PDB entry 9B6S | electron microscopy, 3.47 A resolution | chains D and G of the 11 polymer chains in the assembly

[Chain D (and G)]
Name: Capsid protein VP1
Source organism: Adeno-associated virus
Notes: chain G of this document is another copy of the same molecule, construct and numbering; everything in this record applies to it too
UniProt: Q6JC22 (Q6JC22_9VIRU); residue numbers follow UniProt; this construct covers 203-736
Chain sequence (534 residues; row label = number of the first residue in the row):
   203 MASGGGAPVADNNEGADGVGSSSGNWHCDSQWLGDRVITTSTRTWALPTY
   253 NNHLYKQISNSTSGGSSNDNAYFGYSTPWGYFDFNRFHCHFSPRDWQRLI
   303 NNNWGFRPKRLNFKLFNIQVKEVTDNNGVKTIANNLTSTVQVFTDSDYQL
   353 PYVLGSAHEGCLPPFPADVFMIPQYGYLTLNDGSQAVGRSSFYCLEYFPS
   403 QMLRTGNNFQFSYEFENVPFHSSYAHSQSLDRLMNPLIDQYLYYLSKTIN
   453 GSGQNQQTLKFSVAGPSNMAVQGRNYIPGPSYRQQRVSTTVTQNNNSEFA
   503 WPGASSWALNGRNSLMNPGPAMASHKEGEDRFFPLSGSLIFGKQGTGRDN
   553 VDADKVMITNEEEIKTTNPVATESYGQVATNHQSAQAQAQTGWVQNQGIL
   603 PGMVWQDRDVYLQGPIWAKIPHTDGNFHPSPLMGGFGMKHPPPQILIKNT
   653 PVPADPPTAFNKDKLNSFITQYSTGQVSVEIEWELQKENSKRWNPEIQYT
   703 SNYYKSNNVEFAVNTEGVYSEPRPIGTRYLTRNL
Unresolved in the structure: 203-218, 435-477, 581-593 (chain G: 203-429, 481-736)
From the paper describing this entry:
  - mutagenesis - Q588R: abolished binding to Fab1-1

[How chain D and chain G interact]
Contacting residue pairs - 113 pairs, chain D then chain G:
  Ile260(D) - Pro438(G)  hydrophobic
  Asp271(D) - Arg434(G)  hydrogen bond (backbone-side chain)
  Asn272(D) - Ser469(G)  hydrogen bond (side chain-backbone)
  Asn272(D) - Asn470(G)  hydrogen bond
  Asn272(D) - Met471(G)  hydrogen bond (side chain-backbone)
  Asn272(D) - Ala472(G)
  Ala273(D) - Arg434(G)  hydrogen bond (backbone-side chain)
  Tyr274(D) - Pro468(G)
  Tyr274(D) - Met471(G)  hydrophobic
  Ser278(D) - Leu439(G)
  Tyr283(D) - Asn437(G)
  Arg288(D) - Tyr443(G)
  Pro353(D) - Gln430(G)
  Val355(D) - Asn437(G)
  Gly357(D) - Asn477(G)  hydrogen bond (backbone-side chain)
  Ser358(D) - Met436(G)
  Ser358(D) - Gln442(G)  hydrogen bond (backbone-side chain)
  Ala359(D) - Gln442(G)
  Ala359(D) - Tyr443(G)
  His360(D) - Met436(G)
  His360(D) - Asn437(G)  hydrogen bond (side chain-backbone)
  His360(D) - Ile440(G)
  His360(D) - Asp441(G)
  His360(D) - Gln442(G)
  Glu361(D) - Ile440(G)
  Glu361(D) - Asp441(G)  hydrogen bond (backbone-backbone)
  Glu361(D) - Tyr443(G)
  Gln376(D) - Asn437(G)  hydrogen bond (backbone-side chain)
  Gln376(D) - Leu439(G)
  Tyr377(D) - Asn437(G)
  Tyr377(D) - Leu439(G)
  Gly378(D) - Asn437(G)  hydrogen bond (backbone-side chain)
  Gly378(D) - Pro438(G)
  Leu380(D) - Gln430(G)
  Leu380(D) - Arg434(G)
  Leu380(D) - Met436(G)
  Leu380(D) - Pro438(G)  hydrophobic
  Leu382(D) - Gln430(G)
  Leu382(D) - Ser431(G)
  Ser490(D) - Leu461(G)
  Val493(D) - Gln459(G)
  Val493(D) - Thr460(G)
  Val493(D) - Leu461(G)  hydrophobic
  Asn496(D) - Gln459(G)
  Asn496(D) - Leu461(G)
  Asn497(D) - Gln459(G)
  Asn498(D) - Gly455(G)  hydrogen bond (side chain-backbone)
  Asn498(D) - Asn457(G)
  Asn498(D) - Gln459(G)
  Ser499(D) - Thr450(G)  hydrogen bond (backbone-side chain)
  Ser499(D) - Ile451(G)
  Glu500(D) - Ser448(G)
  Glu500(D) - Thr450(G)  hydrogen bond
  Glu500(D) - Ile451(G)
  Phe501(D) - Thr450(G)  hydrogen bond (backbone-side chain)
  Ala502(D) - Leu447(G)
  Ala502(D) - Ser448(G)
  Trp509(D) - Asp433(G)
  Trp509(D) - Arg476(G)
  Trp509(D) - Pro480(G)
  Leu511(D) - Leu432(G)  hydrophobic
  Arg514(D) - Asp433(G)  salt bridge
  Arg514(D) - Arg434(G)
  Asn515(D) - Ala472(G)
  Ser516(D) - Ala472(G)
  Ser516(D) - Arg476(G)
  Leu517(D) - Ala472(G)  hydrogen bond (backbone-backbone)
  Met518(D) - Ile479(G)  hydrophobic
  Asn519(D) - Val473(G)
  Asn519(D) - Gln474(G)
  Asn519(D) - Gly475(G)
  Asn519(D) - Arg476(G)  hydrogen bond (backbone-backbone)
  Pro520(D) - Arg476(G)
  Leu541(D) - Leu444(G)  hydrophobic
  Ile542(D) - Tyr443(G)
  Ile542(D) - Leu444(G)
  Ile542(D) - Tyr445(G)  hydrophobic
  Ile542(D) - Phe463(G)  hydrophobic
  Gly544(D) - Tyr445(G)
  Thr548(D) - Tyr445(G)
  Gly549(D) - Tyr445(G)  hydrogen bond (backbone-side chain)
  Arg550(D) - Asp441(G)  salt bridge
  Arg550(D) - Val465(G)  hydrogen bond (backbone-backbone)
  Asp551(D) - Phe463(G)
  Asp551(D) - Ser464(G)
  Asn552(D) - Ser448(G)  hydrogen bond
  Asn552(D) - Lys449(G)
  Asn552(D) - Lys462(G)
  Asn552(D) - Phe463(G)  hydrogen bond (backbone-backbone)
  Asn552(D) - Ser464(G)  hydrogen bond
  Val553(D) - Leu461(G)
  Val553(D) - Lys462(G)
  Val553(D) - Phe463(G)  hydrogen bond (backbone-backbone)
  Asp554(D) - Leu461(G)
  Asp554(D) - Lys462(G)  salt bridge
  Ala555(D) - Leu461(G)
  Ala555(D) - Phe463(G)  hydrophobic
  Val558(D) - Tyr445(G)  hydrophobic
  Val558(D) - Phe463(G)  hydrophobic
  Ile560(D) - Phe463(G)  hydrophobic
  Gln615(D) - Tyr443(G)
  Pro617(D) - Tyr443(G)
  Ala620(D) - Asn477(G)
  Lys621(D) - Tyr478(G)
  Ile622(D) - Tyr478(G)
  Pro623(D) - Tyr478(G)
  Pro631(D) - Tyr478(G)  hydrogen bond (backbone-side chain)
  Pro633(D) - Tyr478(G)
  Leu634(D) - Arg476(G)
  Leu634(D) - Asn477(G)
  Leu634(D) - Ile479(G)  hydrophobic
  Met635(D) - Leu444(G)  hydrophobic
  Met635(D) - Asn477(G)
Interface residues without a listed pair, chain D (73 interface residues in all): Asn262, Tyr354, Pro375, Tyr379, Thr381, Val489, Thr491, Thr494, Trp503, Phe535, Phe543, Gly616
Interface residues without a listed pair, chain G (45 interface residues in all): Leu435, Gln456, Gln458

[In short]
73 residues of chain D and 45 residues of chain G are in contact; the contacts include 24 hydrogen bonds and 3
salt bridges. Polar pairs include Arg514(D)-Asp433(G), Arg550(D)-Asp441(G) and Asp554(D)-Lys462(G). The paper
reports that Q588R of chain D abolishes binding to Fab1-1.
Both chains are Capsid protein VP1 (Adeno-associated virus). Entry 9B6S (Fab1-6 in complex with the capsid of
Adeno-associated virus type 9) was determined by electron microscopy, deposited together with 9B6N, 9B6O,
9B6Q, 9B6R, 9B6T, 9B7K and 9 further entries.
